Entry 4FXU (X-ray diffraction, 1.90 A resolution); this record covers chains A and C of the 3 polymer chains in the assembly.

Chain A (and C):
Protein: Riboflavin synthase subunit alpha
From: Brucella abortus
Notes: EC 2.5.1.9; chain C of this document is another copy of the same molecule, construct and numbering; everything in this record applies to it too
UniProt: G8SX20 (G8SX20_BRUAO); residues 1-202 here = UniProt positions 1-202
Amino-acid sequence (210 residues; each row starts with the number of its first residue):
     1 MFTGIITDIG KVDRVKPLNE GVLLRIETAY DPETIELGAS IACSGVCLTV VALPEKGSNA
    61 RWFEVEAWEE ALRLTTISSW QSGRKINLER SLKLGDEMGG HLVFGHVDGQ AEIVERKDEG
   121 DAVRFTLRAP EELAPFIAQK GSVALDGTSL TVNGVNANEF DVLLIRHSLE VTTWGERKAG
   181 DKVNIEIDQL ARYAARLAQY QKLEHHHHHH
Not modelled in the structure: 55-60, 201-210 (chain C: 198-210)
Sequence notes: expression tag (203-210)
From the paper describing this entry:
  - self-association interface (contacts with another copy of this molecule); pairs are residue here / residue on that copy: Gln189-Asp188 (hydrogen bond), Tyr193-Asp188 (hydrogen bond), Leu190, Ala194, Leu197

How chain A and chain C interact:
Residue-residue contacts (15; chain A residue first):
  Leu94(A) - Met98(C)  hydrophobic
  Leu94(A) - Leu102(C)  hydrophobic
  Gly95(A) - Met1(C)
  Gly95(A) - Leu102(C)
  Gly95(A) - Phe104(C)
  Asp96(A) - Gln189(C)
  Glu97(A) - Gln189(C)
  Met98(A) - Gln189(C)
  Gly100(A) - Tyr193(C)
  His101(A) - Tyr193(C)
  Leu102(A) - Tyr193(C)
  Asp188(A) - Tyr193(C)  hydrogen bond
  Gln189(A) - Tyr193(C)
  Leu190(A) - Tyr193(C)
  Leu190(A) - Ala194(C)  hydrophobic
Other interface residues (no listed pair), chain C (9 interface residues in all): Leu190, Leu197

Summary:
The interface between chain A and chain C involves 11 residues on one side and 9 on the other; the contacts
include 1 hydrogen bond. The hydrogen-bonded pair is Asp188(A)-Tyr193(C). The paper reports a self-association
interface involving Gln189(A), Leu190(A) and Tyr193(A) among others.
Chain A and chain C are both Riboflavin synthase subunit alpha (Brucella abortus); the structure,
Crystallographic structure of trimeric riboflavin synthase from Brucella abortus, was determined by X-ray
diffraction (same publication as 4G6I, 4GQN and 4E0F).
